PDB entry 9PAT | electron microscopy, 3.96 A resolution | chains B and H of the 7 polymer chains in the assembly

Chain B:
Molecule: 6-deoxyerythronolide-B synthase
From: Amycolatopsis mediterranei
Notes: EC 2.3.1.94
Reference sequence: O54666 (O54666_AMYMD); residues 32-1580 here correspond to UniProt positions 631-2179 (UniProt number = residue number + 599)
Sequence (1683 residues; numbered 1 to 1683; the number before each row is that of its first residue):
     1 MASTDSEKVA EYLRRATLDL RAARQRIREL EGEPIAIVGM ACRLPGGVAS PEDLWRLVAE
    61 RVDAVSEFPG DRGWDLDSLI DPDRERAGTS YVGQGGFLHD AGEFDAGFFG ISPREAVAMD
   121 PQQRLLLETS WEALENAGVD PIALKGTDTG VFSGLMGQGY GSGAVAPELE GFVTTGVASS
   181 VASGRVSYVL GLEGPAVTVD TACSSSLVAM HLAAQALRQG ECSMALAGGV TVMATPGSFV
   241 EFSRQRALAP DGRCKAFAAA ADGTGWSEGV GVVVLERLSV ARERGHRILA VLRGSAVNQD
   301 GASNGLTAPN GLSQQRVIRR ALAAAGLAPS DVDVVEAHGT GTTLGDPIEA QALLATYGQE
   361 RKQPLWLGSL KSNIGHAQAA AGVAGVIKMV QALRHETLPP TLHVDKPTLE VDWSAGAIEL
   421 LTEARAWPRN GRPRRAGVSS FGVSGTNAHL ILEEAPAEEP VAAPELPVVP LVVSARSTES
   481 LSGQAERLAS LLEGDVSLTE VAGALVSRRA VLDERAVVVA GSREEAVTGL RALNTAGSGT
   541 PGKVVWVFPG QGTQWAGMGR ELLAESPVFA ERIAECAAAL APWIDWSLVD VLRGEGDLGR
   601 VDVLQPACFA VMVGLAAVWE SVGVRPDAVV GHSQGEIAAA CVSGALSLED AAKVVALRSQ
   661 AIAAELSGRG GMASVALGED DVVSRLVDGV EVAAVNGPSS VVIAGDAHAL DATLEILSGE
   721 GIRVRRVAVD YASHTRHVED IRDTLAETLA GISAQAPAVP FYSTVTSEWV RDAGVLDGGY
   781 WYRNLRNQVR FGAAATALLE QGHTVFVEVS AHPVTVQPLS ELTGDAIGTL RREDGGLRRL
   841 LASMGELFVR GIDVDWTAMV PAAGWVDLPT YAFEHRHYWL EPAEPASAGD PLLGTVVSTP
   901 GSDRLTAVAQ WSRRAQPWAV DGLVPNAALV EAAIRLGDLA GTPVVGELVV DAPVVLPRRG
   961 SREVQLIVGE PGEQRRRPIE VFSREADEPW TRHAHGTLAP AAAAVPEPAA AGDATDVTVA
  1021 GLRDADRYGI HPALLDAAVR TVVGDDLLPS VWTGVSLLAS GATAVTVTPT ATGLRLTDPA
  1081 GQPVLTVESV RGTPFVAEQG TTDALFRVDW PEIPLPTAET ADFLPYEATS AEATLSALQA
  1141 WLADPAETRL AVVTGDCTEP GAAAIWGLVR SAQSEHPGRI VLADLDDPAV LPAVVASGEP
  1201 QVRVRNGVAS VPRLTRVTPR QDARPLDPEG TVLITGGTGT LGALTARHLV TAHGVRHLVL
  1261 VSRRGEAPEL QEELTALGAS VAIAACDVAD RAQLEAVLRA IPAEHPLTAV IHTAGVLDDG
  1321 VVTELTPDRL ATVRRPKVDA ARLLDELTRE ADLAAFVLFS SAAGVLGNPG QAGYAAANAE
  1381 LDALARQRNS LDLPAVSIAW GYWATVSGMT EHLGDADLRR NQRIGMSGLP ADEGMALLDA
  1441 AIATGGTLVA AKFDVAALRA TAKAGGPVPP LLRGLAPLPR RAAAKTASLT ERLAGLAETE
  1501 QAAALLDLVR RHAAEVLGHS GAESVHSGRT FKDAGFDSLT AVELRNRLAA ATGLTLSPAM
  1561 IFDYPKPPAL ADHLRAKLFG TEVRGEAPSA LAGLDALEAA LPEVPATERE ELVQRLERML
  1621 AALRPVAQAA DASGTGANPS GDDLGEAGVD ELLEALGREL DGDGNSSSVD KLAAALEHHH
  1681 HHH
Unresolved in the structure: 884-889, 1097-1683
Differences from the reference sequence: expression tag (1-31, 1581-1683)
From the paper describing this entry:
  - catalytic residues: C203

Chain H:
Molecule: Antibody Fragment 1B2 Heavy Chain
From: Homo sapiens
Notes: antibody fragment or engineered binder
Sequence (249 residues; each row starts with the number of its first residue):
     1 MAEVQLVQSG GGLVQPGRSL RLSCTASGFT FGDYAMSWVR QAPGKGLEWV GFIRSKAYGG
    61 TTEYAASVKG RFTISRDDSK SIAYLQMNSL KTEDTAVYYC TRGGTLFDYW GQGTLVTVSS
   121 ASTKGPSVFP LAPSSKSTSG GTAALGCLVK DYFPEPVTVS WNSGALTSGV HTFPAVLQSS
   181 GLYSLSSVVT VPSSSLGTQT YICNVNHKPS NTKVDKKVEP KSCAALVPRG SAHHHHHHAA
   241 DYKDDDDKA
Unresolved in the structure: 1-2, 136-142, 194-199, 221-249
Disulfide bonds: C147-C203

Chain B / chain H interface:
Contacting residue pairs (4):
  E7(B) with Y58(H)
  K8(B) with T105(H)
  E11(B) with Y34(H)
  Y12(B) with L106(H), hydrophobic
Also at the interface, not in a pair above, chain B (5 interface residues in all): R15
Also at the interface, not in a pair above, chain H (5 interface residues in all): D108

Overview:
The chain B/chain H interface involves 5 residues from each chain. From the paper: the catalytic residue
C203(B).
Here chain B is 6-deoxyerythronolide-B synthase (Amycolatopsis mediterranei) and chain H is Antibody Fragment
1B2 Heavy Chain (Homo sapiens). Entry 9PAT (Antibody (1B2) Bound Rifamycin Synthetase Module 1 in the
Transacylation Mode) was determined by electron microscopy, deposited together with 9PAV and 9PC6.
